6UZ5 - chains A and B; structure by solution NMR.

Chain A:
Name: Plasminogen
From: Homo sapiens
Notes: EC 3.4.21.7
Reference sequence: P00747 (PLMN_HUMAN); residues 166-243 here correspond to UniProt positions 185-262 (UniProt number = residue number + 19)
Amino-acid sequence (87 residues; each row starts with the number of its first residue; note: 166 numbers in that range are skipped by the numbering (no residue carries them; nothing is unmodelled there); numbers below 1 keep their minus sign (Tyr-7 is residue -7)):
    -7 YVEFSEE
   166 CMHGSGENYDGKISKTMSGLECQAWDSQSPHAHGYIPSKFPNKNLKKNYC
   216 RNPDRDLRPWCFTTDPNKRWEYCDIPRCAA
Not modelled in the structure: -7 to -3, 244-245
Disulfide bonds: Cys166-Cys243, Cys187-Cys226, Cys215-Cys238
Construct notes: expression tag (-7 to -1, 244-245); engineered mutation Gly169 (Cys188 in P00747), Asp221 (Glu240 in P00747), Tyr237 (Leu256 in P00747)

Chain B:
Name: M protein
From: Streptococcus pyogenes
Reference sequence: M4I070 (M4I070_STRPY); residues 85-139 here correspond to UniProt positions 44-98 (UniProt number = residue number - 41)
Amino-acid sequence (57 residues; row label = number of the first residue in the row; note: 85 numbers in that range are skipped by the numbering (no residue carries them; nothing is unmodelled there); numbers below 1 keep their minus sign (Gly-2 is residue -2)):
    -2 GS
    85 KTIQEKEQELKNLKDNVELERLKNERHDHDEEAERKALEDKLADKQEHLD
   135 GALRY
Construct notes: expression tag (-2 to -1); variant Arg105 (Gln64 in M4I070)

Interface between chain A and chain B:
Residue-residue contacts - 15 pairs, chain A then chain B:
  Pro195(A) - Gly135(B)
  Pro195(A) - Ala136(B)
  Pro195(A) - Leu137(B)
  His196(A) - Gly135(B)
  Phe205(A) - Leu97(B)
  Asp219(A) - His111(B)
  Arg220(A) - Val101(B)
  Asp221(A) - Asn108(B)
  Asp221(A) - His111(B)
  Trp225(A) - His111(B)
  Pro231(A) - Asp134(B)
  Pro231(A) - Ala136(B)
  Arg234(A) - Asp114(B)
  Trp235(A) - His111(B)
  Tyr237(A) - His111(B)
Interface residues without a listed pair, chain A (13 interface residues in all): Ser194, Tyr200
Interface residues without a listed pair, chain B (12 interface residues in all): Glu104, Asp112, Tyr139

In short:
13 residues of chain A and 12 residues of chain B are in contact.
Here chain A is Plasminogen (Homo sapiens) and chain B is M protein (Streptococcus pyogenes). Entry 6UZ5
(Solution structure of KTI55-Kringle 2 complex) was determined by solution NMR.
